1U7D - chains A and B; structure by X-ray diffraction, 2.65 A resolution.

== Chain A (and B) ==
Name: Tyrosyl-tRNA synthetase
Organism: Methanocaldococcus jannaschii
Notes: EC 6.1.1.1; chain B of this document is another copy of the same molecule, construct and numbering; everything in this record applies to it too
UniProt: Q57834 (SYY_METJA); numbering as in UniProt (aligned over 1-306)
Chain sequence (306 residues; numbered 1 to 306; the number before each row is that of its first residue):
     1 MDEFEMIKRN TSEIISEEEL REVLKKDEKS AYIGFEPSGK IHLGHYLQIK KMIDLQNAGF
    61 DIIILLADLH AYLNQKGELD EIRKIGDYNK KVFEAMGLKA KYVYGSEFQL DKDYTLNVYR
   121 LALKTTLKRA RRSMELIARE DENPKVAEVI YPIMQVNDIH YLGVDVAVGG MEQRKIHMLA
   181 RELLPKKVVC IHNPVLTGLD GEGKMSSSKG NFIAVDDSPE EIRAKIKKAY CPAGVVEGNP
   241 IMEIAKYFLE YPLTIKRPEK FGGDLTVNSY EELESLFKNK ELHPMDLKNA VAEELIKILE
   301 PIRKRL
Unresolved in the structure: 134-141, 203-208 (chain B: 1, 132-143, 173-175, 204-209)
UniProt features mapped onto this chain:
  - region: Tyr-151 to Asp-158 (Tyrosine), Lys-228 to Cys-231 (Interaction with t-RNA), His-283 to Lys-288 (Interaction with t-RNA)
  - motif: Pro-37 to His-45 ('HIGH' region), Lys-204 to Ser-208 ('KMSKS' region)
  - binding site (L-tyrosine): Tyr-32, Glu-36, Gln-173
  - binding site (ATP): Ser-207
  - site: Asn-143 (Interaction with t-RNA)
What the authors report for this chain:
  - conformationally variable residues (helix shift, loop rearrangement, order/disorder transition, side-chain flip): Leu-73 to Lys-84, Arg-132 to Asn-143, Tyr-151, Gln-155, Asp-158, Gln-173, Gly-203 to Ser-208, Lys-204 to Lys-209, Arg-257 to Gly-263, His-283, Asp-286
  - specificity-determining residues: Tyr-32, Asp-158 (proposed by the authors, not directly observed)
  - specificity-determining residues: Leu-162
  - catalytic residues: Lys-204 (citing earlier work)

== How chain A and chain B interact ==
Pairs across the interface - 52 pairs, chain A then chain B:
  Leu-69(A) / Leu-116(B)  hydrophobic
  Tyr-72(A) / Arg-120(B)
  Leu-73(A) / Leu-116(B)  hydrophobic
  Leu-73(A) / Tyr-119(B)  hydrophobic
  Leu-73(A) / Leu-123(B)
  Leu-110(A) / Lys-112(B)
  Leu-110(A) / Tyr-119(B)  hydrophobic
  Lys-112(A) / Leu-110(B)
  Lys-112(A) / Asp-111(B)  salt bridge
  Thr-115(A) / Leu-110(B)
  Thr-115(A) / Thr-115(B)
  Leu-116(A) / Leu-69(B)  hydrophobic
  Leu-116(A) / Tyr-72(B)  hydrophobic
  Leu-116(A) / Leu-73(B)  hydrophobic
  Leu-116(A) / Leu-110(B)  hydrophobic
  Tyr-119(A) / Leu-73(B)  hydrophobic
  Tyr-119(A) / Leu-110(B)  hydrophobic
  Tyr-119(A) / Met-154(B)
  Arg-120(A) / Tyr-72(B)  hydrogen bond
  Ala-122(A) / Lys-145(B)
  Ala-122(A) / Val-146(B)  hydrogen bond (backbone-backbone)
  Ala-122(A) / Ala-147(B)  hydrogen bond (backbone-backbone)
  Leu-123(A) / Leu-73(B)
  Leu-123(A) / Lys-145(B)
  Leu-123(A) / Ala-147(B)  hydrophobic
  Leu-123(A) / Tyr-151(B)
  Thr-125(A) / Lys-145(B)
  Thr-125(A) / Val-146(B)  hydrogen bond (backbone-backbone)
  Thr-126(A) / Pro-144(B)
  Thr-126(A) / Lys-145(B)
  Thr-126(A) / Val-146(B)
  Leu-127(A) / Pro-144(B)  hydrogen bond (backbone-backbone)
  Leu-127(A) / Val-146(B)  hydrophobic
  Leu-127(A) / Val-149(B)  hydrophobic
  Ala-130(A) / Val-146(B)  hydrophobic
  Arg-131(A) / Leu-127(B)
  Pro-144(A) / Thr-126(B)
  Pro-144(A) / Leu-127(B)  hydrogen bond (backbone-backbone)
  Lys-145(A) / Ala-122(B)
  Lys-145(A) / Leu-123(B)
  Lys-145(A) / Thr-125(B)
  Lys-145(A) / Leu-127(B)
  Val-146(A) / Ala-122(B)  hydrogen bond (backbone-backbone)
  Val-146(A) / Thr-125(B)  hydrogen bond (backbone-backbone)
  Val-146(A) / Thr-126(B)
  Val-146(A) / Leu-127(B)  hydrophobic
  Val-146(A) / Val-149(B)  hydrophobic
  Val-146(A) / Ile-153(B)  hydrophobic
  Ala-147(A) / Ala-122(B)  hydrogen bond (backbone-backbone)
  Ala-147(A) / Leu-123(B)  hydrophobic
  Val-149(A) / Leu-127(B)  hydrophobic
  Ile-150(A) / Ala-122(B)  hydrophobic
Other interface residues (no listed pair), chain A (32 interface residues in all): Gln-75, Gln-109, Asp-111, Tyr-114, Val-118, Lys-124, Lys-128, Asn-143, Glu-148, Met-154
Other interface residues (no listed pair), chain B (28 interface residues in all): Asn-74, Gln-109, Val-118, Lys-124, Ile-150

== In short ==
The interface between chain A and chain B involves 32 residues on one side and 28 on the other; the contacts
include 9 hydrogen bonds and 1 salt bridge. Among the polar pairs are Lys-112(A)/Asp-111(B),
Arg-120(A)/Tyr-72(B) and Ala-122(A)/Val-146(B). From the paper: the catalytic residue Lys-204(A); specificity
determinants Tyr-32(A), Asp-158(A) and Leu-162(A).
Chain A and chain B are both Tyrosyl-tRNA synthetase (Methanocaldococcus jannaschii); the structure, crystal
structure of apo M. jannashii tyrosyl-tRNA synthetase, was determined by X-ray diffraction, deposited together
with 1U7X.
